9KPN - chain A; structure by X-ray diffraction, 1.29 A resolution.

== Chain A ==
Name: Isoform 2B of GTPase KRas
Organism: Homo sapiens
Notes: EC 3.6.5.2
UniProt: P01116 (RASK_HUMAN), isoform P01116-2; residue numbers follow UniProt; this construct covers 1-169
Amino-acid sequence (184 residues; row label = number of the first residue in the row; numbers below 1 keep their minus sign (Met-14 is residue -14)):
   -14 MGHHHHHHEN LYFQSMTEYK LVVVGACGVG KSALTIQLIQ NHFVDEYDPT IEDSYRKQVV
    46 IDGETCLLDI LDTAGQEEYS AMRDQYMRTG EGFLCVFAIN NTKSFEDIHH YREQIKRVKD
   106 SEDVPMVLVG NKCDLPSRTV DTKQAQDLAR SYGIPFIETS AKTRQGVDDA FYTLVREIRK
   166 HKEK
Not modelled in the structure: -14 to -1, 167-169
Sequence notes: initiating methionine (-14); expression tag (-13 to 0); engineered mutation Cys12 (Gly in P01116)
Covalent attachments: Glecirasib bound form (A1L6B) linked to Cys12
Metal / ion sites: Mg2+: Ser17 (together with GDP)
Small-molecule neighbours:
  - Glecirasib bound form (A1L6B): Val9, Gly10, Ala11, Gly13, Lys16, Pro34, Thr58, Ala59, Gly60, Gln61, Arg68, Asp69, Met72, Phe78, His95, Tyr96, Gln99, Ile100, Arg102, Val103
  - GDP (guanosine-5'-diphosphate): Ala11, Gly13, Val14, Gly15, Lys16, Ser17, Ala18, Phe28, Val29, Asp30, Glu31, Tyr32, Asn116, Lys117, Asp119, Leu120, Ser145, Ala146, Lys147
Curated features (UniProtKB/Swiss-Prot):
  - motif: Tyr32 to Tyr40 (Effector region)
  - binding site (GTP): Gly10, Ala11, Gly13 to Ala18, Val29 to Thr35, Ala59, Gly60, Asn116 to Asp119
  - modified residue: Met1 (N-acetylmethionine), Thr2 (N-acetylthreonine), Lys104 (N6-acetyllysine)
  - glycosylation: Thr35 (Microbial infection: O-linked (Glc) threonine)

== Summary ==
Chain A binds GDP. Covalently linked Glecirasib bound form: at Cys12. From UniProt: 21 GTP-binding residues.
Chain A is Isoform 2B of GTPase KRas (Homo sapiens); the structure, Crystal structure of KRAS-G12C in complex
with Compound 20 (JAB-20), was determined by X-ray diffraction, deposited together with 9KPM.
